Entry 7T5O (electron microscopy, 3.39 A resolution); this record covers chains A and B of the 5 polymer chains in the assembly.

# Chain A
Molecule: Spike glycoprotein
From: Severe acute respiratory syndrome-related coronavirus
Chain sequence (1256 residues; each row starts with the number of its first residue):
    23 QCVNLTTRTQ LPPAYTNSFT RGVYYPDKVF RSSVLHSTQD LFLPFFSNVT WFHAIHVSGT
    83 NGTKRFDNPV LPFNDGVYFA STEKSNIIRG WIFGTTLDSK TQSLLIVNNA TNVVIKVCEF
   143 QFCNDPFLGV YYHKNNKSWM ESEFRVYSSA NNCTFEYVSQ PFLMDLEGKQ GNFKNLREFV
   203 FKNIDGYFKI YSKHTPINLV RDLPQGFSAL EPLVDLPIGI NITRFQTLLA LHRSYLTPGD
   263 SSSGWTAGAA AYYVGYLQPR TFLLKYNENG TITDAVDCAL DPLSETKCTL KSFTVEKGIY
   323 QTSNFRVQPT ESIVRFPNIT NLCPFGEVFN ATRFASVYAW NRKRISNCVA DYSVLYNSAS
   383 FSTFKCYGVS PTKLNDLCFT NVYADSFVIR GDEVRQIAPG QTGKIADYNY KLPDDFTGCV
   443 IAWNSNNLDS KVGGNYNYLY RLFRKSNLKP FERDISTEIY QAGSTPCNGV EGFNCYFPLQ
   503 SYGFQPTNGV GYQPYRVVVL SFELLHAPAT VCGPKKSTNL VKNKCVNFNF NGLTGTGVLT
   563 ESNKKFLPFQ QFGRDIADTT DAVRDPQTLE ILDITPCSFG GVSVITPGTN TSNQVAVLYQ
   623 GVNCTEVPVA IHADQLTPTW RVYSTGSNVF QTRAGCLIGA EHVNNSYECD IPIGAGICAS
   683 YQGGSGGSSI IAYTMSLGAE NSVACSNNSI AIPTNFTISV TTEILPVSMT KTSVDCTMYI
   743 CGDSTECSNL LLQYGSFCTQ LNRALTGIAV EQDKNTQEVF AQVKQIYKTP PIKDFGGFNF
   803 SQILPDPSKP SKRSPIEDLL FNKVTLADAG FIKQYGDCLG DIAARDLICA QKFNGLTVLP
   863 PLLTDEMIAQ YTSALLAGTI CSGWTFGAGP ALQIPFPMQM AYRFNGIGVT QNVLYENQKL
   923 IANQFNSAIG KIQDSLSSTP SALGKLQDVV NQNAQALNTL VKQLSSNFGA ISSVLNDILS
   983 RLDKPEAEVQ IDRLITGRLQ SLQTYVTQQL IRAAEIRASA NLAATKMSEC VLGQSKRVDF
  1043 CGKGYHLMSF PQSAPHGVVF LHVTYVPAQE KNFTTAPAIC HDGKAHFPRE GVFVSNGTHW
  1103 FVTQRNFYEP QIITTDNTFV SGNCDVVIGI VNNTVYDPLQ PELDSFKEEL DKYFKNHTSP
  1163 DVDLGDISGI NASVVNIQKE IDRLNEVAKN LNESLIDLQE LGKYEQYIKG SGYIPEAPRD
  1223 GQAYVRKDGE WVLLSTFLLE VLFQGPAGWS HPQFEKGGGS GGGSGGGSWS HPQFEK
Disordered / not traced: 23-705, 1136-1278
Cystine bridges: C738-C760, C743-C749, C1032-C1043, C1082-C1126

# Chain B
Molecule: Spike glycoprotein
From: Severe acute respiratory syndrome-related coronavirus
Chain sequence (1256 residues; each row starts with the number of its first residue; note: 9 numbers in that range are skipped by the numbering (no residue carries them; nothing is unmodelled there)):
    14 QCVNLTTRTQ LPPAYTNSFT RGVYYPDKVF RSSVLHSTQD LFLPFFSNVT WFHAIHVSGT
    74 NGTKRFDNPV LPFNDGVYFA STEKSNIIRG WIFGTTLDSK TQSLLIVNNA TNVVIKVCEF
   134 QFCNDPFLGV YYHKNNKSWM ESEFRVYSSA NNCTFEYVSQ PFLMDLEGKQ GNFKNLREFV
   194 FKNIDGYFKI YSKHTPINLV RDLPQGFSAL EPLVDLPIGI NITRFQTLLA LHRSYLTPGD
   254 SSSGWTAGAA AYYVGYLQPR TFLLKYNENG TITDAVDCAL DPLSETKCTL KSFTVEKGIY
   314 QTSNFRVQPT ESIVRFPNIT NLCPFGEVFN ATRFASVYAW NRKRISNCVA DYSVLYNSAS
   374 FSTFKCYGVS PTKLNDLCFT NVYADSFVIR GDEVRQIAPG QTGKIADYNY KLPDDFTGCV
   434 IAWNSNNLDS KVGGNYNYLY RLFRKSNLKP FERDISTEIY QAGSTPCNGV EGFNCYFPLQ
   494 SYGFQPTNGV GYQPYRVVVL SFELLHAPAT VCGPKKSTNL VKNKCVNFNF NGLTGTGVLT
   554 ESNKKFLPFQ QFGRDIADTT DAVRDPQTLE ILDITPCSFG GVSVITPGTN TSNQVAVLYQ
   614 GVNCTEVPVA IHADQLTPTW RVYSTGSNVF QTRAGCLIGA EHVNNSYECD IPIGAGICAS
   674 YQ
   685 GGSGGSSIIA YTMSLGAENS VACSNNSIAI PTNFTISVTT EILPVSMTKT SVDCTMYICG
   745 DSTECSNLLL QYGSFCTQLN RALTGIAVEQ DKNTQEVFAQ VKQIYKTPPI KDFGGFNFSQ
   805 ILPDPSKPSK RSPIEDLLFN KVTLADAGFI KQYGDCLGDI AARDLICAQK FNGLTVLPPL
   865 LTDEMIAQYT SALLAGTICS GWTFGAGPAL QIPFPMQMAY RFNGIGVTQN VLYENQKLIA
   925 NQFNSAIGKI QDSLSSTPSA LGKLQDVVNQ NAQALNTLVK QLSSNFGAIS SVLNDILSRL
   985 DKPEAEVQID RLITGRLQSL QTYVTQQLIR AAEIRASANL AATKMSECVL GQSKRVDFCG
  1045 KGYHLMSFPQ SAPHGVVFLH VTYVPAQEKN FTTAPAICHD GKAHFPREGV FVSNGTHWFV
  1105 TQRNFYEPQI ITTDNTFVSG NCDVVIGIVN NTVYDPLQPE LDSFKEELDK YFKNHTSPDV
  1165 DLGDISGINA SVVNIQKEID RLNEVAKNLN ESLIDLQELG KYEQYIKGSG YIPEAPRDGQ
  1225 AYVRKDGEWV LLSTFLLEVL FQGPAGWSHP QFEKGGGSGG GSGGGSWSHP QFEK
Disordered / not traced: 14-26, 66-185, 241-264, 445-446, 685-690, 1136-1278
Cystine bridges: C291-C301, C336-C361, C379-C432, C391-C525, C480-C488, C538-C590, C617-C649, C662-C671, C738-C760, C743-C749, C1032-C1043, C1082-C1126

# Interface between chain A and chain B
Residue-residue contacts (74):
  A706(A) with P793(B); Q895(B)
  C707(A) with C883(B), disulfide
  S708(A) with P897(B)
  N709(A) with D796(B), hydrogen bond; P897(B)
  S711(A) with P897(B)
  I712(A) with Q895(B); P897(B)
  A713(A) with L894(B); Q895(B), hydrogen bond (backbone-backbone)
  I714(A) with L894(B)
  P715(A) with L894(B)
  Q957(A) with R765(B)
  T961(A) with Q762(B)
  Q965(A) with S758(B), hydrogen bond; Q762(B), hydrogen bond
  S968(A) with G757(B)
  N969(A) with Q755(B)
  F970(A) with Q755(B), hydrogen bond (backbone-backbone); Y756(B); F759(B), hydrophobic
  G971(A) with Q755(B); Y756(B)
  A972(A) with Q755(B)
  R983(A) with T415(B), hydrogen bond (backbone-side chain); N460(B)
  L984(A) with Q414(B); T415(B)
  D985(A) with G413(B); Q414(B); T415(B); K424(B), salt bridge; D427(B)
  K986(A) with D427(B), hydrogen bond (backbone-backbone)
  P987(A) with P412(B); F429(B)
  R995(A) with D994(B), salt bridge
  S1003(A) with F759(B)
  T1006(A) with Q1005(B)
  Q1010(A) with L1012(B)
  I1013(A) with L1012(B), hydrophobic
  R1039(A) with E1031(B), salt bridge; R1039(B)
  V1040(A) with G889(B); S1030(B); E1031(B); G1035(B)
  D1041(A) with G889(B); L1034(B)
  Y1047(A) with W886(B), hydrogen bond (side chain-backbone); T887(B); A890(B), hydrophobic
  P1069(A) with A890(B)
  E1072(A) with P892(B); L894(B)
  T1077(A) with P897(B)
  P1079(A) with M900(B), hydrophobic; Y917(B), hydrogen bond (backbone-side chain)
  A1080(A) with Y917(B)
  F1089(A) with Q913(B); Y917(B), hydrophobic
  G1093(A) with Y904(B)
  R1107(A) with W886(B); T887(B); Y904(B)
  F1121(A) with Q913(B)
  S1123(A) with N914(B), hydrogen bond; E918(B)
  G1124(A) with E918(B)
  V1128(A) with E918(B)
  V1129(A) with Y917(B)
  I1130(A) with Q920(B); K921(B)
Other interface residues (no listed pair), chain A (54 interface residues in all): E988, Q1002, T1009, E1017, G1046, A1078, P1090, R1091, E1092
Other interface residues (no listed pair), chain B (56 interface residues in all): Y380, A419, D428, A766, Q784, P792, F797, I896, N907, T1009, I1013, A1016, R1019, T1027
Disulfides between the chains: C707(A)-C883(B)

# In short
The interface between chain A and chain B involves 54 residues on one side and 56 on the other; the contacts
include 1 disulfide bond, 10 hydrogen bonds and 3 salt bridges. Polar pairs include D985(A)-K424(B),
R995(A)-D994(B) and R1039(A)-E1031(B).
Both chains are Spike glycoprotein (Severe acute respiratory syndrome-related coronavirus). Entry 7T5O (VFLIP
Spike Trimer with GAR03) was determined by electron microscopy, deposited together with 7T72.
